Entry 7PXB (electron microscopy, 4.00 A resolution); this record covers chains C and G of the 7 polymer chains in the assembly.

Chain C:
Name: AAA ATPase forming ring-shaped complexes
Source organism: Mycobacterium tuberculosis
UniProt: A0A045JPX7 (A0A045JPX7_MYCTX); residue numbers follow UniProt; this construct covers 1-609
Sequence (609 residues; numbered 1 to 609; the number before each row is that of its first residue):
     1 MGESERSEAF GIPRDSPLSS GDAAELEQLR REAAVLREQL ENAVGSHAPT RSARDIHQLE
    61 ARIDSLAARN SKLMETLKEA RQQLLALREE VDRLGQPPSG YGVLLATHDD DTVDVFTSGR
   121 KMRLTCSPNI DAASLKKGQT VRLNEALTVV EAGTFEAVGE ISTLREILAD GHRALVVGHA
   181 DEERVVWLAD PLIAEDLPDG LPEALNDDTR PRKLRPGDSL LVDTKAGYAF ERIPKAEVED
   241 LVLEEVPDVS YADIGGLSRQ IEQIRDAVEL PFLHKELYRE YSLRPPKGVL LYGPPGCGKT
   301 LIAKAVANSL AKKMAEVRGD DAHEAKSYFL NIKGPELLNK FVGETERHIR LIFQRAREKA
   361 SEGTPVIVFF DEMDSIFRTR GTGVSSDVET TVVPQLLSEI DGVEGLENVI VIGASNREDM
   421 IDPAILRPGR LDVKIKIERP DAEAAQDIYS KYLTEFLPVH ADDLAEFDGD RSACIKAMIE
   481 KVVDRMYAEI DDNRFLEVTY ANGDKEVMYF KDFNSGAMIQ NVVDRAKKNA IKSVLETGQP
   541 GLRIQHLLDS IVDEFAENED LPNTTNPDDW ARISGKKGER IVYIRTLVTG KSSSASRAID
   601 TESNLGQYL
Unresolved in the structure: 1-96, 194-210, 316-325, 588-609
Ligand contacts: ATP (adenosine-5'-triphosphate): Asp253, Ile254, Gly255, Pro295, Gly296, Cys297, Gly298, Lys299, Thr300, Leu301, Asp371, Ile448, Tyr452, Gly516, Ala517, Gln520
Reported in the primary citation:
  - mutagenesis - K340A: abolished catalytic activity on ATP
  - mutagenesis - K340A: decreased catalytic activity on PupDHFR

Chain G:
Name: Prokaryotic ubiquitin-like protein Pup
Source organism: Mycobacterium tuberculosis
UniProt: A0A045GWT8 (A0A045GWT8_MYCTX); residues 1-64 here = UniProt positions 1-64
Sequence (66 residues; each row starts with the number of its first residue; numbers below 1 keep their minus sign (Gly-1 is residue -1)):
    -1 GSMAQEQTKR GGGGGDDDDI AGSTAAGQER REKLTEETDD LLDEIDDVLE ENAEDFVRAY
    59 VQKGGQ
Unresolved in the structure: 16-64
Differences from the reference sequence: expression tag (-1 to 0)

How chain C and chain G interact:
Pairs across the interface (8; chain C residue first):
  Lys340(C) - Gly-1(G)  hydrogen bond (side chain-backbone)
  Lys340(C) - Met1(G)
  Lys340(C) - Ala2(G)
  Phe341(C) - Ala2(G)
  Phe341(C) - Glu4(G)
  Val342(C) - Met1(G)  hydrophobic
  Val342(C) - Ala2(G)
  Val388(C) - Met1(G)  hydrophobic
Also at the interface, not in a pair above, chain C (6 interface residues in all): Ser386, Asp387
Also at the interface, not in a pair above, chain G (6 interface residues in all): Ser0, Gln3

In short:
The chain C/chain G interface involves 6 residues from each chain, with 1 hydrogen bond. Its one
hydrogen-bonded contact is Lys340(C)-Gly-1(G). Bound to chain C: ATP. The paper reports that K340A of chain C
abolishes catalytic activity on ATP; K340A of chain C reduces catalytic activity on PupDHFR.
Here chain C is AAA ATPase forming ring-shaped complexes and chain G is Prokaryotic ubiquitin-like protein
Pup, both from Mycobacterium tuberculosis. Entry 7PXB (Substrate-engaged mycobacterial Proteasome-associated
ATPase - focused 3D refinement (state B)) was determined by electron microscopy together with 7PX9, 7PXA, 7PXC
and 7PXD from the same study.
